PDB entry 1OA4 | X-ray diffraction, 1.50 A resolution | chain A

Chain A:
Protein: Endo-beta-1,4-glucanase
Organism: Streptomyces SP. 11AG8
Notes: EC 3.2.1.4; fragment: catalytic domain, residues 32-253
UniProt: Q9KIH1 (Q9KIH1); residues 1-222 here correspond to UniProt positions 32-253 (UniProt number = residue number + 31)
Sequence (222 residues; each row starts with the number of its first residue):
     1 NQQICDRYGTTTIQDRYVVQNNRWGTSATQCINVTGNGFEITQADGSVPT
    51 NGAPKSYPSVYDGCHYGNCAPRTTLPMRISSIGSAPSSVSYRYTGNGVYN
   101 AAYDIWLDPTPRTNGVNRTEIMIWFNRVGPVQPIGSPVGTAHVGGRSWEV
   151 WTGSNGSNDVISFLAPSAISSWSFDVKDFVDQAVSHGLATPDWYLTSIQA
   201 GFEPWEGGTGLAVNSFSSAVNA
Cystine bridges: Cys5-Cys31, Cys64-Cys69

In short:
Chain A is Endo-beta-1,4-glucanase (Streptomyces SP. 11AG8); the structure, Comparison of Family 12 Glycoside
Hydrolases and Recruited Substitutions Important for Thermal Stability, was determined by X-ray diffraction,
deposited together with 1OA3.
